Entry 9HN7 (electron microscopy, 2.90 A resolution); this record covers chains A and B of the 3 polymer chains in the assembly.

# Chain A
Molecule: Queuine tRNA-ribosyltransferase catalytic subunit 1
Source organism: Mus musculus
Notes: EC 2.4.2.29
UniProtKB: Q9JMA2 (TGT_MOUSE); residue numbers follow UniProt; this construct covers 11-403
Amino-acid sequence (395 residues; numbered 9 to 403; the number before each row is that of its first residue):
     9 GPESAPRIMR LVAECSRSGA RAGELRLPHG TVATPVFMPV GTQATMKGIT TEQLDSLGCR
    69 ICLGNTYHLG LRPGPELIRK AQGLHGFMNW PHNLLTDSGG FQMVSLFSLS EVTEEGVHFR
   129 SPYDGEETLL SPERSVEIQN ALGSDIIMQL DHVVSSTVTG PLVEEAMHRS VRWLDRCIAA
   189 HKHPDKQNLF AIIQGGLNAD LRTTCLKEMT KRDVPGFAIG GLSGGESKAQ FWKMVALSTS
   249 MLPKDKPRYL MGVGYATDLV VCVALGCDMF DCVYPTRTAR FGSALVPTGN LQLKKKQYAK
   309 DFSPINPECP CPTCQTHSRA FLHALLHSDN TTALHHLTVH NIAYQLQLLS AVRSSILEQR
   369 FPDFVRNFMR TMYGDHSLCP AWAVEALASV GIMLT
Not modelled in the structure: 9-11, 164-165, 280-287, 403
Construct notes: expression tag (9-10)
Ligand contacts: 9-deazaguanine (9DG): Leu103, Asp105, Met156, Val161, Ile200, Tyr257, Met259
Swiss-Prot annotation at these positions:
  - region (RNA binding): Gly260 to Asp266, Thr284 to Arg288
  - active site: Asp105 (Proton acceptor), Asp279 (Nucleophile)
  - binding site (queuine): Asp105 to Phe109, Asp159, Gln202, Gly229
  - binding site (Zn(2+)): Cys317, Cys319, Cys322, His348
  - modified residue: Ser139 (Phosphoserine)

# Chain B
Molecule: Queuine tRNA-ribosyltransferase accessory subunit 2
Source organism: Mus musculus
UniProtKB: B8ZXI1 (QTRT2_MOUSE); residue numbers follow UniProt; this construct covers 2-415
Amino-acid sequence (416 residues; row label = number of the first residue in the row; numbering starts at 0):
     0 GPKLSLIKVV NGCRLGKIQN LGKAGDCTVD IPGCLLYTRT GSAPHLTHQT LRNIHGVPGI
    60 AQLTLSSLAE HHEVLAEYKK GVGSFIGMPE SLFYCSLHDP VTPGPAGYVT SKSVSVWGFG
   120 GRVEMTVSKF MAIQEALQPD WFQCLSDGEA SCAETTSIKR ARKSVDRSLL FLDSCLRLQE
   180 ESEVLQKSVI IGVIEGGDVM EERLRSARET AKRPVGGFLL DGFQGDPAVT ETRLHLLSSV
   240 TAELPEDKPR LICGVSRPDE VLECIERGVD LFESFFPYQV TERGCALTFT FDCQLNPEET
   300 LLQQNGIQEK IKGLDQAKKI EATGCNQEMT SFEINLKEKK YQEDFDPLVR GCSCYCCKNH
   360 TRAYIHHLLM TNELLAGVLL MMHNFEHYFG FFCSIREALK NDTLAQLKEL ICRQMF
Not modelled in the structure: 0-30, 152-155, 225-227, 292-330, 401-415
Construct notes: expression tag (0-1)

# How chain A and chain B interact
Pairs across the interface - 44 pairs, chain A then chain B:
  Thr53(A) - Glu372(B)  hydrogen bond
  Thr53(A) - Leu374(B)
  Met54(A) - Glu372(B)  hydrogen bond (backbone-side chain)
  Met54(A) - Leu373(B)
  Thr58(A) - Leu374(B)
  Gln61(A) - Gln48(B)
  Gln61(A) - Thr49(B)
  Arg80(A) - His366(B)
  Arg80(A) - Thr370(B)  hydrogen bond
  Leu85(A) - Gln341(B)
  Ala89(A) - Phe344(B)  hydrophobic
  Phe95(A) - His359(B)
  Phe95(A) - Tyr363(B)
  Phe95(A) - His366(B)
  Met96(A) - Tyr363(B)
  Asn97(A) - His359(B)
  Lys308(A) - Glu72(B)  hydrogen bond (side chain-backbone)
  Lys308(A) - Val73(B)  hydrogen bond (side chain-backbone)
  Lys308(A) - Glu76(B)  salt bridge
  Phe310(A) - Val73(B)  hydrophobic
  Phe310(A) - Tyr77(B)  hydrophobic
  His325(A) - His47(B)
  His325(A) - Ile85(B)
  Phe329(A) - Thr39(B)
  Phe329(A) - Phe84(B)
  Phe329(A) - Ile85(B)  hydrophobic
  Ala332(A) - His70(B)
  Leu333(A) - Thr39(B)
  Ser336(A) - Arg38(B)  hydrogen bond (backbone-side chain)
  Ser336(A) - Thr39(B)  hydrogen bond
  Asp337(A) - Ala42(B)
  Asp337(A) - Pro43(B)
  Asp337(A) - His44(B)  hydrogen bond (side chain-backbone)
  Asp337(A) - Leu45(B)  hydrogen bond (side chain-backbone)
  Thr339(A) - His44(B)
  Thr339(A) - Leu373(B)
  Thr339(A) - Val377(B)
  Thr340(A) - Ala42(B)
  Thr340(A) - His44(B)
  Thr340(A) - Leu45(B)  hydrogen bond (side chain-backbone)
  Thr340(A) - Thr46(B)
  His343(A) - Thr46(B)
  His344(A) - Thr46(B)
  His344(A) - His47(B)
Also at the interface, not in a pair above, chain A (29 interface residues in all): Thr50, Gly56, Ile57, Pro81, Thr324, Ala328, Asn338
Also at the interface, not in a pair above, chain B (31 interface residues in all): Ser41, Gly86, Met87, Ala362

# Overview
Chain A and chain B form an interface of 29 and 31 residues respectively, with 10 hydrogen bonds and 1 salt
bridge. Among the polar pairs are Lys308(A)-Glu76(B), Thr53(A)-Glu372(B) and Met54(A)-Glu372(B). Bound to
chain A: 9-deazaguanine.
Here chain A is Queuine tRNA-ribosyltransferase catalytic subunit 1 and chain B is Queuine
tRNA-ribosyltransferase accessory subunit 2, both from Mus musculus. Entry 9HN7 (Mouse QTRT1/2 in complex with
mouse tRNA-Tyr) was determined by electron microscopy.
